PDB entry 8QMU | X-ray diffraction, 2.00 A resolution | chain A

# Chain A
Name: Glycogen phosphorylase, muscle form
Organism: Oryctolagus cuniculus
Notes: EC 2.4.1.1
UniProtKB: P00489 (PYGM_RABIT); residues 7-836 here correspond to UniProt positions 8-837 (UniProt number = residue number + 1)
Sequence (830 residues; each row starts with the number of its first residue):
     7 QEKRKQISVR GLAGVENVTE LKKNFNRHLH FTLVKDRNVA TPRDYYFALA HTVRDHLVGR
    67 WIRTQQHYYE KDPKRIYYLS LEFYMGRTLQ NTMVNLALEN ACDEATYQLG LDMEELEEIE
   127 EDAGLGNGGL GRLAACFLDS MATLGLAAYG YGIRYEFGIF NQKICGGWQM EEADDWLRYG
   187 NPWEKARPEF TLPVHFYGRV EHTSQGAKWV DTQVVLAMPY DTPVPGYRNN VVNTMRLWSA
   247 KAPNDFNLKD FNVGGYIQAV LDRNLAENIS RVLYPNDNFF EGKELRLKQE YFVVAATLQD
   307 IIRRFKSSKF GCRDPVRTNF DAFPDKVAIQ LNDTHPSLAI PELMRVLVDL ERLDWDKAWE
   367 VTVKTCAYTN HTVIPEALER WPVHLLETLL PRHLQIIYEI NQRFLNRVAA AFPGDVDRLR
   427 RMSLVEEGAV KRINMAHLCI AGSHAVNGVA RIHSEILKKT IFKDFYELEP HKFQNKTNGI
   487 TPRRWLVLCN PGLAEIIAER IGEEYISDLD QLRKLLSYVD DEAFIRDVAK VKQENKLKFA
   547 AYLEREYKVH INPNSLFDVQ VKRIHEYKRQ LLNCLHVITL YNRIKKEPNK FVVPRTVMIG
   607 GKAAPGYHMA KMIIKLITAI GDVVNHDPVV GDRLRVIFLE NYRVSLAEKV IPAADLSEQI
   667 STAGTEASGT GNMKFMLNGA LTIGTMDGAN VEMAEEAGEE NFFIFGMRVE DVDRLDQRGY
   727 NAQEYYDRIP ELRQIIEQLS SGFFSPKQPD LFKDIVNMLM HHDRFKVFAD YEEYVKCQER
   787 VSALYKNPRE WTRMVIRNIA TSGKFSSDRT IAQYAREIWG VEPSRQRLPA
Unresolved in the structure: 253-259, 316-323
Sequence notes: variant Ile380 (Leu381 in P00489)
Modified / non-standard residues: Cys171 (S-hydroxycysteine; CSO); Lys680 ((2S)-2-amino-6-[[3-hydroxy-2-methyl-5-(phosphonooxymethyl)pyridin-4-yl]methylideneamino]hexanoic acid; LLP)
Ligand contacts: (-)-Epigallocatechin-3-gallate (KDH; (2R,3R)-5,7-dihydroxy-2-(3,4,5-trihydroxyphenyl)-3,4-dihydro-2H-chromen-3-yl 3,4,5-trihydroxybenzoate): Asp118, Glu120, Glu121, Glu124, Cys495, Lys544, Phe545, Ala547, Tyr548, Arg551, Glu552, Lys655
Swiss-Prot annotation at these positions:
  - binding site (AMP): Asp42, Tyr75, Arg309 to Cys318
  - site: Cys108 (Involved in the association of subunits), Cys142 (Involved in the association of subunits), Tyr155 (Can be labeled by an AMP analog)
  - modified residue: Ser14 (Phosphoserine), Tyr203 (Phosphotyrosine), Tyr226 (Phosphotyrosine), Ser429 (Phosphoserine), Tyr472 (Phosphotyrosine), Ser513 (Phosphoserine), Lys680 (N6-(pyridoxal phosphate)lysine), Ser746 (Phosphoserine), Ser747 (Phosphoserine)
Reported in the primary citation:
  - binding site for (-)-Epigallocatechin-3-gallate: Glu120, Cys495, Asn541, Lys544, Tyr548, Arg551, Lys655
  - conformationally variable residues (side-chain flip): Glu120

# Overview
Bound to chain A: (-)-Epigallocatechin-3-gallate. Curated annotation (UniProt) lists 12 AMP-binding residues.
The paper reports a binding site for (-)-Epigallocatechin-3-gallate at Glu120, Cys495 and Asn541 among others;
conformational variability at Glu120.
Chain A is Glycogen phosphorylase, muscle form (Oryctolagus cuniculus); the structure, The complex of Glycogen
Phosphorylase with (-)-Epigallocatechin-3-gallate (EGCG), was determined by X-ray diffraction (same
publication as 8R52, 8R53 and 8R6V).
